8JAJ - chains f and l of the 12 polymer chains in the assembly; structure by electron microscopy, 3.90 A resolution.

# Chain f (and l)
Protein: Gp22
Source organism: Escherichia phage P1
Notes: chain l of this document is another copy of the same molecule, construct and numbering; everything in this record applies to it too
UniProtKB: Q71TB2 (Q71TB2_BPP1); residue numbers follow UniProt; this construct covers 1-529
Sequence (529 residues; row label = number of the first residue in the row):
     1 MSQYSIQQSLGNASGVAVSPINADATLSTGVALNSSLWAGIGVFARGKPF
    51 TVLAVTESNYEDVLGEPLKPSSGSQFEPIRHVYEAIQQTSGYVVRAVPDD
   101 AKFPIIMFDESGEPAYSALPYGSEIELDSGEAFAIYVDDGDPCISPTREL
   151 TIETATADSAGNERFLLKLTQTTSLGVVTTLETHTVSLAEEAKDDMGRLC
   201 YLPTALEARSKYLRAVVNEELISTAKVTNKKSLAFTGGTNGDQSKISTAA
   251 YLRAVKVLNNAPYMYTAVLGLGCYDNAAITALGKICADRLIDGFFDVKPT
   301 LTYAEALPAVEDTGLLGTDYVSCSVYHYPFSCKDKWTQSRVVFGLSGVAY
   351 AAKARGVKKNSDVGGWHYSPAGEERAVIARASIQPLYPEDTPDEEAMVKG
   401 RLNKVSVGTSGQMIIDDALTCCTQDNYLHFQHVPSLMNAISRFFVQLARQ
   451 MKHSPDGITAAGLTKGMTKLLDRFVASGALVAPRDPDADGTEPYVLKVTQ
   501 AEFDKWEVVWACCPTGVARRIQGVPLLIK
Unresolved in the structure: 1-2, 529

# How chain f and chain l interact
Contacting residue pairs - 49 pairs, chain f then chain l:
  Gln8(f) with Lys358(l)
  Leu10(f) with Asn34(l)
  Ser19(f) with Ser361(l)
  Pro20(f) with Lys358(l)
  Asn22(f) with Lys359(l)
  Val433(f) with Leu527(l), hydrophobic
  Met437(f) with Leu527(l), hydrophobic
  Ala448(f) with Ile521(l)
  Arg449(f) with Thr409(l)
  Gln450(f) with Glu373(l)
  Lys452(f) with Ala518(l)
  His453(f) with Ala371(l), hydrogen bond (side chain-backbone); Arg375(l), hydrogen bond (backbone-side chain); Asp416(l), hydrogen bond (side chain-backbone); Asp417(l); Ala518(l), hydrogen bond (backbone-backbone); Arg519(l)
  Ser454(f) with Gly516(l); Val517(l); Ala518(l), hydrogen bond (backbone-backbone)
  Pro455(f) with Tyr368(l); Gly516(l)
  Asp456(f) with Thr515(l), hydrogen bond (backbone-side chain); Gly516(l), hydrogen bond (backbone-backbone)
  Phe503(f) with Tyr427(l); Phe430(l), hydrophobic; Arg484(l); Thr515(l); Gly516(l); Val517(l)
  Asp504(f) with Val517(l); Arg519(l), salt bridge; Arg520(l), salt bridge
  Lys505(f) with Arg520(l)
  Trp506(f) with Arg520(l), hydrogen bond (backbone-backbone); Ile521(l); Gln522(l), hydrogen bond (backbone-backbone)
  Glu507(f) with Gln522(l)
  Val508(f) with Gln522(l), hydrogen bond (backbone-backbone); Gly523(l); Val524(l), hydrogen bond (backbone-backbone)
  Val509(f) with Val524(l), hydrophobic
  Trp510(f) with Val524(l); Pro525(l); Leu526(l), hydrogen bond (backbone-backbone)
  Ala511(f) with Leu526(l)
  Cys512(f) with Leu526(l), hydrogen bond (backbone-backbone); Leu527(l); Ile528(l), hydrogen bond (backbone-backbone)
Also at the interface, not in a pair above, chain f (33 interface residues in all): Asn12, Phe444, Met451, Thr459, Leu463, Gln500, Cys513, Pro514
Also at the interface, not in a pair above, chain l (32 interface residues in all): Gly30, Ser369, Gly372, Ala418

# Overview
The interface between chain f and chain l involves 33 residues on one side and 32 on the other; the contacts
include 14 hydrogen bonds and 2 salt bridges. Polar pairs include Asp504(f)-Arg519(l), Asp504(f)-Arg520(l) and
His453(f)-Ala371(l).
Both chains are Gp22 (Escherichia phage P1). Entry 8JAJ (In situ structures of the ultra-long contracted tail
of Myoviridae phage P1) was determined by electron microscopy, deposited together with 8JAN.
